8SNY - chains B and C of the 6 polymer chains in the assembly; structure by electron microscopy, 3.41 A resolution.

# Chain B (and C)
Molecule: Phosphoprotein
From: Respiratory syncytial virus A2
Notes: chain C of this document is another copy of the same molecule, construct and numbering; everything in this record applies to it too
UniProt: G3C7Q7 (G3C7Q7_HRSV); residues 1-241 here = UniProt positions 1-241
Chain sequence (241 residues; numbered 1 to 241; the number before each row is that of its first residue):
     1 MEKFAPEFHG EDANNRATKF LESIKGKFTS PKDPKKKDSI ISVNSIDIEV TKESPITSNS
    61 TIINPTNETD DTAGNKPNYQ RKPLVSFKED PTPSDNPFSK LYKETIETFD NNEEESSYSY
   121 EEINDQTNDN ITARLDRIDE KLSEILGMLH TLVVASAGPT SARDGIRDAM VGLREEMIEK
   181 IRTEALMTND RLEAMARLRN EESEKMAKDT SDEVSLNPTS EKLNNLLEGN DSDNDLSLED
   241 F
Unresolved in the structure: 1-129, 188-241 (chain C: 1-127, 185-241)

# How chain B and chain C interact
Residue-residue contacts (32; chain B residue first):
  Leu135(B) - Ile131(C)  hydrophobic
  Leu135(B) - Arg134(C)
  Leu135(B) - Leu135(C)  hydrophobic
  Asp136(B) - Arg134(C)  salt bridge
  Asp139(B) - Arg137(C)
  Asp139(B) - Ile138(C)
  Asp139(B) - Lys141(C)  salt bridge
  Leu142(B) - Ile138(C)  hydrophobic
  Ser143(B) - Lys141(C)
  Leu146(B) - Lys141(C)
  Leu146(B) - Glu144(C)
  Leu146(B) - Ile145(C)  hydrophobic
  Leu146(B) - Met148(C)
  Leu149(B) - Met148(C)  hydrophobic
  Leu149(B) - Leu149(C)  hydrophobic
  Leu149(B) - Leu152(C)  hydrophobic
  His150(B) - Met148(C)
  Leu152(B) - Leu152(C)  hydrophobic
  Val153(B) - Thr151(C)
  Val153(B) - Leu152(C)  hydrophobic
  Asp164(B) - Arg163(C)  salt bridge
  Asp164(B) - Arg167(C)
  Ile166(B) - Ile166(C)  hydrophobic
  Ala169(B) - Ile166(C)  hydrophobic
  Ala169(B) - Met170(C)  hydrophobic
  Met170(B) - Thr151(C)
  Met170(B) - Ala155(C)  hydrophobic
  Leu173(B) - Met170(C)  hydrophobic
  Ile181(B) - Ile178(C)  hydrophobic
  Glu184(B) - Ile178(C)
  Ala185(B) - Ile178(C)  hydrophobic
  Ala185(B) - Arg182(C)  hydrogen bond (backbone-side chain)
Interface residues without a listed pair, chain B (22 interface residues in all): Thr132, Ile145, Ser156, Arg182
Interface residues without a listed pair, chain C (22 interface residues in all): Leu142, Met177, Ile181

# In short
The chain B/chain C interface involves 22 residues from each chain; the contacts include 1 hydrogen bond and 3
salt bridges. Polar contacts include Asp136(B)-Arg134(C), Asp139(B)-Lys141(C) and Asp164(B)-Arg163(C).
Both chains are Phosphoprotein (Respiratory syncytial virus A2). Entry 8SNY (Cryo-EM structure of the
respiratory syncytial virus polymerase (L:P) bound to the trailer complementary promoter) was determined by
electron microscopy (same publication as 8SNX).
